PDB entry 2FOI | X-ray diffraction, 2.50 A resolution | chains C and D of the 4 polymer chains in the assembly

== Chain C (and D) ==
Protein: enoyl-acyl carrier reductase
Organism: Plasmodium falciparum
Notes: EC 1.3.1.9; fragment: C-terminal fragment, residues 97-156; chain D of this document is another copy of the same molecule, construct and numbering; everything in this record applies to it too
Sequence (60 residues; each row starts with the number of its first residue):
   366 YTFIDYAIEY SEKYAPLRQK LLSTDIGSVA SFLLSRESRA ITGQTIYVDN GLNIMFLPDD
Residues lining bound ligands: JPA (4-(2,4-dichlorophenoxy)-2'-methylbiphenyl-3-ol): F368, I369, A372

== Interface between chain C and chain D ==
Pairs across the interface (36; chain C residue first):
  L382(C) - R404(D)
  L382(C) - T407(D)
  Q384(C) - R404(D)
  L386(C) - A405(D)  hydrophobic
  D390(C) - R404(D)  salt bridge
  D390(C) - A405(D)
  S393(C) - F397(D)
  S393(C) - E402(D)  hydrogen bond (side chain-backbone)
  V394(C) - E402(D)
  F397(C) - F397(D)  hydrophobic
  E402(C) - S393(D)  hydrogen bond (backbone-side chain)
  R404(C) - L382(D)
  R404(C) - Q384(D)
  R404(C) - L387(D)
  R404(C) - D390(D)  salt bridge
  A405(C) - L386(D)  hydrophobic
  A405(C) - D390(D)
  A405(C) - V413(D)  hydrophobic
  A405(C) - D414(D)  hydrogen bond (backbone-backbone)
  A405(C) - N415(D)  hydrogen bond (backbone-backbone)
  I406(C) - Y412(D)
  T407(C) - L382(D)
  T407(C) - G416(D)
  G408(C) - I419(D)
  Q409(C) - Y412(D)
  Q409(C) - N418(D)  hydrogen bond
  Q409(C) - I419(D)
  Y412(C) - I406(D)
  Y412(C) - Q409(D)
  V413(C) - A405(D)  hydrophobic
  D414(C) - A405(D)  hydrogen bond (backbone-backbone)
  N415(C) - A405(D)  hydrogen bond (backbone-backbone)
  G416(C) - T407(D)
  N418(C) - Q409(D)  hydrogen bond
  I419(C) - G408(D)
  I419(C) - Q409(D)
Interface residues without a listed pair, chain C (25 interface residues in all): P381, K385, L387, I411
Interface residues without a listed pair, chain D (25 interface residues in all): P381, K385, V394, I411

== Summary ==
Chain C and chain D each contribute 25 residues to their interface, with 8 hydrogen bonds and 2 salt bridges.
Among the polar pairs are D390(C)-R404(D), S393(C)-E402(D) and Q409(C)-N418(D). Bound to chain C: compound
JPA.
Chain C and chain D are both enoyl-acyl carrier reductase (Plasmodium falciparum); the structure, Synthesis,
Biological Activity, and X-Ray Crystal Structural Analysis of Diaryl Ether Inhibitors of Malarial Enoyl ACP
..., was determined by X-ray diffraction together with 2NQ8, 2OL4, 2OOS, 2OP0 and 2OP1 from the same study.
